3SDW - chain A; structure by X-ray diffraction, 1.80 A resolution.

[Chain A]
Molecule: ribose 5-phosphate isomerase
Source organism: Coccidioides immitis
Notes: EC 5.3.1.-
UniProt: P0CL19 (RPIB_COCIM); residue numbers follow UniProt; this construct covers 1-163
Chain sequence (184 residues; numbered -20 to 163; the number before each row is that of its first residue; numbers below 1 keep their minus sign (Met-20 is residue -20)):
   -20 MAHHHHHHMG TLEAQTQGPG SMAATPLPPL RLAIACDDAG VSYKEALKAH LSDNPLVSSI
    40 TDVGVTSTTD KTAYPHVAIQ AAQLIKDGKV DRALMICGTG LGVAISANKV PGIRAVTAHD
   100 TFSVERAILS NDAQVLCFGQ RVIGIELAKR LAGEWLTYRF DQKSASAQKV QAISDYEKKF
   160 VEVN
Disordered / not traced: -20 to 5
Differences from the reference sequence: expression tag (-20 to 0)
UniProt features mapped onto this chain:
  - active site: Cys76 (Proton acceptor)
  - binding site (D-ribulose 5-phosphate): Asp16, Asp17, Gly77 to Gly81, Asn110, Arg120, Lys148
Reported in the primary citation:
  - binding site for phosphate ion: Ser109, Ser145, Lys148
  - contacts within the chain: Arg105-Ser109 (proposed by the authors, not directly observed)
  - catalytic residues: Cys76 (citing earlier work)

[Summary]
UniProt lists active-site residue Cys76 and 10 D-ribulose 5-phosphate-binding residues. The paper reports the
catalytic residue Cys76; a binding site for phosphate ion at Ser109, Ser145 and Lys148.
Chain A is ribose 5-phosphate isomerase (Coccidioides immitis); the structure, Crystal structure of a
ribose-5-phosphate isomerase B RpiB from Coccidioides immitis bound to phosphate, was determined by X-ray
diffraction together with 3SGW and 3QD5 from the same study.
